PDB entry 7USP | X-ray diffraction, 2.85 A resolution | chains A and B of the 6 polymer chains in the assembly

== Chain A ==
Protein: Caspase-3 subunit p17
From: Homo sapiens
Notes: EC 3.4.22.56
UniProt: P42574 (CASP3_HUMAN); residue numbers follow UniProt; this construct covers 29-175
Sequence (147 residues; row label = number of the first residue in the row):
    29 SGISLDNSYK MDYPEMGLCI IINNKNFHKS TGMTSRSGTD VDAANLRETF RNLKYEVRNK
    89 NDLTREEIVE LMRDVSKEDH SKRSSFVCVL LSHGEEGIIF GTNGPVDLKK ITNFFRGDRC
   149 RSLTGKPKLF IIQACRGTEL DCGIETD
Unresolved in the structure: 29-33, 174-175
Curated features (UniProtKB/Swiss-Prot):
  - active site: His-121, Cys-163
  - modified residue: Cys-163 (S-nitrosocysteine)
  - mutagenesis: Asp-175 (D175A: In P3-D3A mutant; abolished cleavage and activation, leading to prevent thiol protease activity; when associated with A-9 and A-28)

== Chain B ==
Protein: Caspase-3 subunit p12
From: Homo sapiens
Notes: EC 3.4.22.56
UniProt: P42574 (CASP3_HUMAN); numbering as in UniProt (aligned over 176-277)
Sequence (102 residues; row label = number of the first residue in the row):
   176 SGVDDDMACH KIPVEADFLY AYSTAPGYYS WRNSKDGSWF IQSLCAMLKQ YADKLEFMHI
   236 LTRVNRKVAT EFESFSFDAT FHAKKQIPCI VSMLTKELYF YH
Unresolved in the structure: 176-185, 277
Curated features (UniProtKB/Swiss-Prot):
  - modified residue: Arg-207 (Microbial infection: ADP-riboxanated arginine)
  - mutagenesis: Arg-207 (R207A: Abolished ADP-riboxanation by C.violaceum CopC)

== Chain A / chain B interface ==
Pairs across the interface (98; chain A residue first):
  Asp-34(A) / Lys-271(B)
  Asn-35(A) / Lys-271(B)
  Asn-35(A) / Glu-272(B)  hydrogen bond (backbone-backbone)
  Ser-36(A) / Lys-271(B)
  Ser-36(A) / Glu-272(B)
  Ser-36(A) / Tyr-274(B)
  Tyr-37(A) / Asp-192(B)  hydrogen bond
  Tyr-37(A) / Leu-269(B)
  Tyr-37(A) / Thr-270(B)  hydrogen bond (side chain-backbone)
  Tyr-37(A) / Lys-271(B)
  Tyr-37(A) / Glu-272(B)  hydrogen bond (backbone-backbone)
  Met-39(A) / Leu-273(B)  hydrophobic
  Met-39(A) / Tyr-274(B)
  Arg-64(A) / Arg-207(B)
  Ser-65(A) / Arg-207(B)  hydrogen bond (backbone-side chain)
  Ser-65(A) / Asn-208(B)
  Ser-65(A) / Ser-209(B)  hydrogen bond (side chain-backbone)
  Gly-66(A) / Asn-208(B)
  Gly-66(A) / Ser-209(B)  hydrogen bond (backbone-backbone)
  Gly-66(A) / Gly-212(B)
  Val-69(A) / Lys-210(B)
  Val-69(A) / Asp-211(B)
  Asp-70(A) / Gly-212(B)
  Asp-70(A) / Ser-213(B)  hydrogen bond
  Asp-70(A) / Ile-216(B)
  Asn-73(A) / Cys-220(B)
  Leu-74(A) / Ile-216(B)  hydrophobic
  Leu-74(A) / Cys-220(B)
  Thr-77(A) / Cys-220(B)
  Phe-78(A) / Leu-223(B)  hydrophobic
  Leu-81(A) / Ala-227(B)  hydrophobic
  Tyr-83(A) / Phe-275(B)
  Leu-119(A) / Ile-216(B)  hydrophobic
  Glu-124(A) / Pro-201(B)
  Glu-124(A) / Gly-202(B)
  Leu-136(A) / Tyr-197(B)
  Thr-140(A) / Phe-193(B)
  Thr-140(A) / Tyr-195(B)
  Asn-141(A) / Glu-190(B)
  Phe-143(A) / Phe-193(B)
  Arg-144(A) / Val-189(B)
  Arg-144(A) / Glu-190(B)
  Arg-144(A) / Phe-193(B)
  Gly-145(A) / Val-189(B)  hydrogen bond (backbone-backbone)
  Asp-146(A) / Val-189(B)
  Thr-152(A) / Ile-187(B)
  Gly-153(A) / Asp-192(B)  hydrogen bond (backbone-side chain)
  Lys-154(A) / Asp-192(B)
  Pro-155(A) / Asp-192(B)
  Pro-155(A) / Leu-273(B)  hydrophobic
  Lys-156(A) / Asp-192(B)  hydrogen bond (backbone-backbone)
  Lys-156(A) / Phe-193(B)
  Lys-156(A) / Leu-194(B)  hydrogen bond (backbone-backbone)
  Leu-157(A) / Leu-194(B)
  Phe-158(A) / Phe-193(B)  hydrophobic
  Phe-158(A) / Leu-194(B)  hydrogen bond (backbone-backbone)
  Phe-158(A) / Tyr-195(B)
  Phe-158(A) / Ala-196(B)  hydrogen bond (backbone-backbone)
  Ile-159(A) / Ala-196(B)
  Ile-159(A) / Phe-215(B)  hydrophobic
  Ile-159(A) / Ile-216(B)  hydrophobic
  Ile-159(A) / Leu-219(B)  hydrophobic
  Ile-160(A) / Ala-196(B)  hydrogen bond (backbone-backbone)
  Ile-160(A) / Tyr-197(B)
  Ile-160(A) / Ser-198(B)  hydrogen bond (backbone-backbone)
  Gln-161(A) / Ser-198(B)
  Gln-161(A) / Ser-205(B)  hydrogen bond
  Gln-161(A) / Ser-213(B)  hydrogen bond
  Gln-161(A) / Phe-215(B)
  Ala-162(A) / Ser-198(B)
  Ala-162(A) / Ser-205(B)
  Cys-163(A) / Tyr-203(B)
  Cys-163(A) / Tyr-204(B)  hydrophobic
  Cys-163(A) / Ser-205(B)  hydrogen bond (side chain-backbone)
  Arg-164(A) / Tyr-197(B)
  Arg-164(A) / Thr-199(B)  hydrogen bond (side chain-backbone)
  Arg-164(A) / Ala-200(B)
  Arg-164(A) / Pro-201(B)
  Arg-164(A) / Gly-202(B)  hydrogen bond (backbone-backbone)
  Arg-164(A) / Tyr-203(B)  hydrogen bond (backbone-backbone)
  Arg-164(A) / Cys-264(B)
  Gly-165(A) / Gly-202(B)
  Gly-165(A) / Tyr-203(B)  hydrogen bond (backbone-backbone)
  Gly-165(A) / Tyr-204(B)
  Thr-166(A) / Gly-202(B)  hydrogen bond (backbone-backbone)
  Thr-166(A) / Tyr-204(B)
  Glu-167(A) / Gly-202(B)  hydrogen bond (backbone-backbone)
  Glu-167(A) / Tyr-203(B)
  Glu-167(A) / Tyr-204(B)  hydrogen bond (backbone-backbone)
  Leu-168(A) / Tyr-203(B)
  Leu-168(A) / Tyr-204(B)  hydrophobic
  Leu-168(A) / Trp-206(B)  hydrophobic
  Leu-168(A) / Thr-255(B)
  Leu-168(A) / Lys-259(B)
  Asp-169(A) / Tyr-203(B)
  Asp-169(A) / Lys-259(B)
  Asp-169(A) / Lys-260(B)  hydrogen bond (backbone-backbone)
  Cys-170(A) / Lys-259(B)  hydrogen bond
Also at the interface, not in a pair above, chain A (50 interface residues in all): Met-44, Ser-63, Thr-67, Val-117, His-121, Gly-171
Also at the interface, not in a pair above, chain B (48 interface residues in all): Ala-191, Gln-217, Phe-232, Phe-256, Ala-258, Tyr-276

== Overview ==
Chain A and chain B form an interface of 50 and 48 residues respectively; the contacts include 28 hydrogen
bonds. Polar pairs include Tyr-37(A)/Asp-192(B), Tyr-37(A)/Thr-270(B) and Ser-65(A)/Arg-207(B).
Here chain A is Caspase-3 subunit p17 and chain B is Caspase-3 subunit p12, both from Homo sapiens. Entry 7USP
(Crystal Structure of Caspase-3 with Peptide Inhibitor AcITV(Orn)D-CHO) was determined by X-ray diffraction,
deposited together with 7RNA, 7RNG, 7USO and 7USQ.
